PDB entry 9JKG | electron microscopy, 3.50 A resolution | chains C and E of the 6 polymer chains in the assembly

== Chain C (and E) ==
Name: Envelope glycoprotein gp160
Source organism: Simian-Human immunodeficiency virus
Notes: chain E of this document is another copy of the same molecule, construct and numbering; everything in this record applies to it too
Reference sequence: G1JZH9 (G1JZH9_9PLVG); the construct lacks a stretch of the UniProt sequence and is renumbered around it, so the offset changes along the chain: 20-146 = UniProt 19-145; 150-309 = UniProt 146-305; 312-321 = UniProt 306-315; 322-395 = UniProt 317-390; 2 more segments
Sequence (722 residues; each row starts with the number of its first residue; note: 5 numbers in that range are skipped by the numbering (no residue carries them; nothing is unmodelled there)):
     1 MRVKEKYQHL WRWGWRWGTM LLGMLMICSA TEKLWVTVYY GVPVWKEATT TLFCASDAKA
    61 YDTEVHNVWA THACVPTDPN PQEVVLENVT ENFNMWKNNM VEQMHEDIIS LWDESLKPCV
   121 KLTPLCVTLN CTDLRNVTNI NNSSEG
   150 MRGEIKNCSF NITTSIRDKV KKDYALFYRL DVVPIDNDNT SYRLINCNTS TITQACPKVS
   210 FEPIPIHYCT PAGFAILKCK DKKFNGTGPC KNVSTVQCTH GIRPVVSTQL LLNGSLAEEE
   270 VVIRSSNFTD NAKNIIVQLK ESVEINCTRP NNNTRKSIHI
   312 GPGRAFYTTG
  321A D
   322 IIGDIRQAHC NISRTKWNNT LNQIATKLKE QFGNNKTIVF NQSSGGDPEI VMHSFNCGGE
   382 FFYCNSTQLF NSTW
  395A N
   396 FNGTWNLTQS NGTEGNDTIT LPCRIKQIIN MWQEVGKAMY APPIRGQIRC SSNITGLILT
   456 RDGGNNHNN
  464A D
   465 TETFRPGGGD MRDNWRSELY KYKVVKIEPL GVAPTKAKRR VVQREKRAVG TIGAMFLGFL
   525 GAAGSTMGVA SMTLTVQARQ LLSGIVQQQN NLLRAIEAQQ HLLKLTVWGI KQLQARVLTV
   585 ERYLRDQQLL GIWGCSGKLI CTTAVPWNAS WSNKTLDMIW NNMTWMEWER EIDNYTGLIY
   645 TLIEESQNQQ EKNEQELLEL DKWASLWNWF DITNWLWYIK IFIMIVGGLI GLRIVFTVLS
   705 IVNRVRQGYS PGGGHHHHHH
Not modelled in the structure: 1-32, 510-724 (chain E: 1-32, 507-724)
Construct notes: initiating methionine (1); expression tag (2-19, 716-724); conflict Thr31 (Val30 in G1JZH9), Lys33 (Asn32 in G1JZH9), Glu114 (Gln113 in G1JZH9), Val533 (Ala530 in G1JZH9), Met536 (Ile533 in G1JZH9), Gln544 (Leu541 in G1JZH9), Lys568 (Gln565 in G1JZH9), Thr583 (Ala580 in G1JZH9)
Cystine bridges: Cys54-Cys74, Cys119-Cys205, Cys126-Cys196, Cys131-Cys157, Cys218-Cys247, Cys228-Cys239, Cys296-Cys331, Cys378-Cys445, Cys385-Cys418
Covalent attachments: N-acetylglucosamine (NAG) linked to Asn88, Asn130, Asn156, Asn160, Asn188, Asn197, Asn234, Asn241, Asn262, Asn276, Asn295, Asn301, Asn332, Asn339, Asn356, Asn362, Asn386, Asn392, Asn397, Asn401, Asn448
Residues lining bound ligands: 83G (1-[(2R)-4-(benzenecarbonyl)-2-methylpiperazin-1-yl]-2-(4-methoxy-1H-pyrrolo[2,3-b]pyridin-3-yl)ethane-1,2-dione): Ile109, Trp112, Asp113, Leu116, Val255, Ser256, Thr257, Ser375, Phe382, Tyr384, Ile424, Asn425, Met426, Trp427, Lys432, Ala433, Met434, Met475
From the paper describing this entry:
  - post-translational modification sites: Asn130, Asn156, Asn160, Asn188

== How chain C and chain E interact ==
Pairs across the interface (13; chain C residue first):
  Ser164(C) - Asn197(E)  hydrogen bond (side chain-backbone)
  Ile165(C) - Arg192(E)
  Ile165(C) - Asn197(E)
  Arg166(C) - Pro124(E)  hydrogen bond (side chain-backbone)
  Arg166(C) - Cys126(E)
  Arg166(C) - Val127(E)
  Arg166(C) - Thr162(E)
  Asp167(C) - Thr128(E)  hydrogen bond
  His308(C) - Asn197(E)  hydrogen bond (side chain-backbone)
  His308(C) - Thr198(E)
  Pro313(C) - Thr123(E)
  Gly314(C) - Thr198(E)  hydrogen bond (backbone-backbone)
  Gly314(C) - Ser199(E)
Other interface residues (no listed pair), chain C (8 interface residues in all): Arg315
Other interface residues (no listed pair), chain E (11 interface residues in all): Thr200

== Overview ==
The interface between chain C and chain E involves 8 residues on one side and 11 on the other; the contacts
include 5 hydrogen bonds. Polar pairs include Ser164(C)-Asn197(E), Arg166(C)-Pro124(E) and
Asp167(C)-Thr128(E). Chain C binds compound 83G. From the paper: modification sites Asn130(C), Asn156(C) and
Asn160(C) among others.
Both chains are Envelope glycoprotein gp160 (Simian-Human immunodeficiency virus). Entry 9JKG (Asymmetric
structure of cleaved HIV-1 Tri FPPR envelope glycoprotein trimer in amphipol-lipid nanodiscs (Tri FPPR.2)) was
determined by electron microscopy together with 9JKF from the same study.
